1K57 - chains A and C; structure by X-ray diffraction, 1.90 A resolution.

# Chain A
Name: Beta lactamase oxa-10
Source organism: Pseudomonas aeruginosa
Notes: EC 3.5.2.6
Reference sequence: P14489 (BLP2_PSEAE); aligned to UniProt positions 21-266 over residues 21-266
Sequence (246 residues; numbered 21 to 266; the number before each row is that of its first residue):
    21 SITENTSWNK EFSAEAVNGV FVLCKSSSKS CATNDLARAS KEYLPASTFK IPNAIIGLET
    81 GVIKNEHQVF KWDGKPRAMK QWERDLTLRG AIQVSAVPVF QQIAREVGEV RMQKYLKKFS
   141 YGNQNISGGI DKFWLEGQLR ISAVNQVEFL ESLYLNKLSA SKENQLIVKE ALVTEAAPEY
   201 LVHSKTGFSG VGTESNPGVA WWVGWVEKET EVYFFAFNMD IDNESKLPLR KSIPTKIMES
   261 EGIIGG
Disordered / not traced: 21, 265-266
Construct notes: modified residue (70)
Modified positions: K70 (lysine nz-carboxylic acid; KCX)
Curated features (UniProtKB/Swiss-Prot):
  - active site: S67 (Acyl-ester intermediate)
  - binding site (a beta-lactam): S115, T206, F208, R250
  - modified residue: K70 (N6-carboxylysine)
Disulfide bonds: C44-C51
From the paper describing this entry:
  - post-translational modification sites: K70
  - catalytic residues: K70 (proposed by the authors, not directly observed)
  - mutagenesis - K70A: abolished catalytic activity
  - catalytic residues: K205
  - mutagenesis - K70A: unchanged stability

# Chain C
Name: Beta lactamase oxa-10
Source organism: Pseudomonas aeruginosa
Notes: EC 3.5.2.6
Reference sequence: P14489 (BLP2_PSEAE); numbering as in UniProt (aligned over 21-266)
Sequence (246 residues; each row starts with the number of its first residue):
    21 SITENTSWNK EFSAEAVNGV FVLCKSSSKS CATNDLARAS KEYLPASTFK IPNAIIGLET
    81 GVIKNEHQVF KWDGKPRAMK QWERDLTLRG AIQVSAVPVF QQIAREVGEV RMQKYLKKFS
   141 YGNQNISGGI DKFWLEGQLR ISAVNQVEFL ESLYLNKLSA SKENQLIVKE ALVTEAAPEY
   201 LVHSKTGFSG VGTESNPGVA WWVGWVEKET EVYFFAFNMD IDNESKLPLR KSIPTKIMES
   261 EGIIGG
Disordered / not traced: 21, 95-97, 266
Curated features (UniProtKB/Swiss-Prot):
  - active site: S67 (Acyl-ester intermediate)
  - binding site (a beta-lactam): S115, T206, F208, R250
  - modified residue: K70 (N6-carboxylysine)
  - mutagenesis: T26 (T26M: No effect on catalytic efficiency with respect to penicillins, cephalosporins or carbapenems. No effect on resistance to penicillins, cephalosporins or carbapenems in C600Z1 E.coli strain ...), K70 (K70A: Abolishes catalytic activity), V117 (V117L: Slightly increases catalytic efficiency, about 4-fold, with respect to carbapenems; when associated with M-26 ...), F153 (F153S: Increases resistance to ceftazidime about 30-fold in P.aeruginosa strains PA01 and PA14; when associated with D-157), W154 (W154A/F/G/H: Drastically reduces catalytic efficiency, between about 50- to 30,000-fold, with respect to different beta-lactams. Decreases thermal stability, despite unaltered overall structure ...), G157 (G157D: Increases resistance to ceftazidime about 15-fold in P.aeruginosa strains PA01 and PA14. Increases resistance to ceftazidime about 30-fold in P.aeruginosa strains PA01 and PA14 ...)
Disulfide bonds: C44-C51
From the paper describing this entry:
  - conformationally variable residues (loop rearrangement, side-chain flip): K70, W92 to R104, V114 to V119
  - contacts within the chain: K70-V114 (backbone contact)
  - binding site for sulfate ion: S67, K70, S115

# Chain A / chain C interface
Contacting residue pairs (46):
  N85(A) - K182(C)
  E86(A) - N176(C)  hydrogen bond
  E86(A) - K182(C)  salt bridge
  E86(A) - L186(C)
  E86(A) - K189(C)  salt bridge
  H87(A) - Y174(C)  hydrogen bond (side chain-backbone)
  R104(A) - E199(C)  salt bridge
  R104(A) - E229(C)  salt bridge
  D105(A) - T230(C)
  L106(A) - T230(C)
  T107(A) - E229(C)
  R109(A) - A196(C)
  R109(A) - A197(C)  hydrogen bond (side chain-backbone)
  R109(A) - L201(C)
  G110(A) - P198(C)
  Q113(A) - P198(C)
  Y174(A) - H87(C)  hydrogen bond (backbone-side chain)
  N176(A) - E86(C)  hydrogen bond
  K182(A) - E86(C)  salt bridge
  K182(A) - E183(C)  salt bridge
  K182(A) - I187(C)
  E183(A) - K182(C)
  E183(A) - L186(C)
  L186(A) - E86(C)
  L186(A) - E183(C)
  I187(A) - L186(C)  hydrophobic
  K189(A) - E86(C)  salt bridge
  K189(A) - E190(C)
  E190(A) - K189(C)
  E190(A) - E190(C)  hydrogen bond (backbone-side chain)
  E190(A) - V193(C)
  E190(A) - L201(C)
  E190(A) - H203(C)  salt bridge
  V193(A) - E190(C)
  A196(A) - R109(C)
  A197(A) - R109(C)  hydrogen bond (backbone-side chain)
  P198(A) - G110(C)
  P198(A) - Q113(C)
  P198(A) - V114(C)  hydrophobic
  E199(A) - L106(C)
  L201(A) - R109(C)
  H203(A) - E190(C)  salt bridge
  E229(A) - T107(C)
  T230(A) - V89(C)
  T230(A) - D105(C)
  T230(A) - L106(C)
Interface residues without a listed pair, chain A (31 interface residues in all): V89, V114, L175, T194
Interface residues without a listed pair, chain C (29 interface residues in all): T194, E227

# Overview
Chain A and chain C form an interface of 31 and 29 residues respectively, with 7 hydrogen bonds and 9 salt
bridges. Among the polar pairs are E86(A)-K182(C), E86(A)-K189(C) and R104(A)-E199(C). The paper reports
catalytic residues K70(A) and K205(A); K70A of chain A abolishes catalytic activity.
Here chain A is Beta lactamase oxa-10 and chain C is Beta lactamase oxa-10, both from Pseudomonas aeruginosa.
Entry 1K57 (OXA 10 class D beta-lactamase at pH 6.0) was determined by X-ray diffraction together with 1K54,
1K55 and 1K56 from the same study.
